PDB entry 8DT3 | electron microscopy, 3.30 A resolution | chains C and H of the 3 polymer chains in the assembly

[Chain C]
Molecule: Spike glycoprotein
Source organism: Severe acute respiratory syndrome coronavirus 2
Reference sequence: P0DTC2 (SPIKE_SARS2); residue numbers follow UniProt; this construct covers 1-1273
Chain sequence (1281 residues; numbered 1 to 1281; the number before each row is that of its first residue):
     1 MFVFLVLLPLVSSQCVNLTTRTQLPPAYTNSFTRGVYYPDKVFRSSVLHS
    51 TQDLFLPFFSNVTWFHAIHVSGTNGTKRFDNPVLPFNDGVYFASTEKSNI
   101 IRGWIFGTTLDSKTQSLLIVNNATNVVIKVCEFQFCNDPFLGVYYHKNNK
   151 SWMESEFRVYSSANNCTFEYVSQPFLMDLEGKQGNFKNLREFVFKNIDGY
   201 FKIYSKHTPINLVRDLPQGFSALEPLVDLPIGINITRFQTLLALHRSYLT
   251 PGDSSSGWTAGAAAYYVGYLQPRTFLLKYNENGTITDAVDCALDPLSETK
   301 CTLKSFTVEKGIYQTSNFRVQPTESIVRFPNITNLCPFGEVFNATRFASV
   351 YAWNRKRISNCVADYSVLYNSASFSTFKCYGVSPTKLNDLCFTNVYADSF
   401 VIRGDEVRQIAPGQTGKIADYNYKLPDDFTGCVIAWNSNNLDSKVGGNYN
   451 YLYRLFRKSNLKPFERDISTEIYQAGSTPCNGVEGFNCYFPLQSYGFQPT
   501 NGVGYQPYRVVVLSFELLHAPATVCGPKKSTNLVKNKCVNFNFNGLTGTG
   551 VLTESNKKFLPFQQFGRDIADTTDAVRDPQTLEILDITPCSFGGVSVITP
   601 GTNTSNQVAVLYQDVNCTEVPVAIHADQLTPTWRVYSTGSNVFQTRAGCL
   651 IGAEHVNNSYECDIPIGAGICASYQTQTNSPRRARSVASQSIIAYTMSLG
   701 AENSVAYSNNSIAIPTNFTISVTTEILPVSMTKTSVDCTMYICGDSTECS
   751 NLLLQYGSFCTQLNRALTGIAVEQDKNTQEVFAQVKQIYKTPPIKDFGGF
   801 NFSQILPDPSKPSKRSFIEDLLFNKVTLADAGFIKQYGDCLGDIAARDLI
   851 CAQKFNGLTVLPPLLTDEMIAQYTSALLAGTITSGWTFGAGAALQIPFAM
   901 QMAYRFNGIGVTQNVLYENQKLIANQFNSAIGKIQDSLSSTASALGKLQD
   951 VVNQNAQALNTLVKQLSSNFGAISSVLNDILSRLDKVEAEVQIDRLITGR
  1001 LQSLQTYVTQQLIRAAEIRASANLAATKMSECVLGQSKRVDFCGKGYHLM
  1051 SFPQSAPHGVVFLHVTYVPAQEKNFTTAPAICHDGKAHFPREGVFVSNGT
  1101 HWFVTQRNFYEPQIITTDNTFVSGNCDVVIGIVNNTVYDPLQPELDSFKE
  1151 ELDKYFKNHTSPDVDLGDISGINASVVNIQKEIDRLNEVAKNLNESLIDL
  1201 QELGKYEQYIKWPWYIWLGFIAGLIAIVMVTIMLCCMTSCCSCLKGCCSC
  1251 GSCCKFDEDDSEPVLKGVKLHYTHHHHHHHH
Disordered / not traced: 1-332, 475-479, 591-1281
Sequence notes: expression tag (1274-1281)
Swiss-Prot annotation at these positions:
  - region: Asn-280 to Cys-301 (Putative superantigen), Arg-403 to Asp-405 (Integrin-binding motif), Asn-448 to Phe-456 (Immunodominant HLA epitope recognized by the CD8+), Pro-681 to Ala-684 (Putative superantigen), Ser-816 to Tyr-837 (Fusion peptide 1), Lys-835 to Phe-855 (Fusion peptide 2), Asp-1163 to Glu-1202 (Heptad repeat 2)
  - motif: Met-1237 to Cys-1241 (Binding to host endocytosis trafficking protein SNX27), Asp-1257 to Glu-1262 (Diacidic ER export motif (host COPII)), Ser-1261 to Gly-1267 (Binding to host plasma membrane localising/FERM domain proteins), Lys-1269 to Thr-1273 (KxHxx, ER retrieval signal (COPI))
  - site (Cleavage): Arg-685, Ser-686, Arg-815, Ser-816
  - lipidation (S-palmitoyl cysteine): Cys-1235, Cys-1236, Cys-1240, Cys-1241, Cys-1243, Cys-1247, Cys-1248, Cys-1250, Cys-1253, Cys-1254
  - glycosylation: Asn-17 (N-linked (GlcNAc...) (complex) asparagine), Asn-61 (N-linked (GlcNAc...) (hybrid) asparagine), Asn-74 (N-linked (GlcNAc...) (complex) asparagine), Asn-122 (N-linked (GlcNAc...) (hybrid) asparagine), Asn-149 (N-linked (GlcNAc...) (complex) asparagine), Asn-165 (N-linked (GlcNAc...) (complex) asparagine), Asn-234 (N-linked (GlcNAc...) (high mannose) asparagine), Asn-282 (N-linked (GlcNAc...) (complex) asparagine), Thr-323 (O-linked (GalNAc) threonine), Ser-325 (O-linked (HexNAc...) serine), Asn-331 (N-linked (GlcNAc...) (complex) asparagine), Asn-343 (N-linked (GlcNAc...) (complex) asparagine), Asn-603 (N-linked (GlcNAc...) (hybrid) asparagine), Asn-616 (N-linked (GlcNAc...) (complex) asparagine), Asn-657 (N-linked (GlcNAc...) (complex) asparagine), Thr-676 (O-linked (GlcNAc...) threonine), Thr-678 (O-linked (GlcNAc...) threonine), Asn-709 (N-linked (GlcNAc...) (high mannose) asparagine), Asn-717 (N-linked (GlcNAc...) (hybrid) asparagine), Asn-801 (N-linked (GlcNAc...) (hybrid) asparagine) and 6 more in UniProt
Disulfides: Cys-336/Cys-361, Cys-379/Cys-432, Cys-391/Cys-525, Cys-480/Cys-488
Glycans and other covalent adducts: glycan linked to Asn-343
From the paper describing this entry:
  - post-translational modification sites: Asn-343

[Chain H]
Molecule: Heavy chain Fab of SW186
Source organism: Mus musculus
Notes: antibody fragment or engineered binder
Chain sequence (232 residues; each row starts with the number of its first residue):
     1 QVQLQQSGAELVKPGASVKISCKASGVAFSSYWMNWVKQRPGKGLEWIGQ
    51 IYPGDGDTNYNGKFKGKATLTADKSSSTAYMQLSSLSSEDSAVYFCARGF
   101 IATVEETMDYWGQGTSVTVSSASTKGPSVFPLAPSSKSTSGGTAALGCLV
   151 KDYFPEPVTVSWNSGALTSGVHTFPAVLQSSGLYSLSSVVTVPSSSLGTQ
   201 TYICNVNHKPSNTKVDKKVEPKSCDKTHTCAA
Disordered / not traced: 124-232
Disulfides: Cys-22/Cys-96
From the paper describing this entry:
  - mutagenesis - D109A: abolished binding to spike protein

[Chain C / chain H interface]
Residue-residue contacts (26; chain C residue first):
  Phe-342(C) / Thr-103(H)
  Asn-343(C) / Phe-100(H)
  Asn-343(C) / Ile-101(H)
  Asn-343(C) / Thr-103(H)
  Thr-345(C) / Ser-31(H)  hydrogen bond (side chain-backbone)
  Thr-345(C) / Tyr-32(H)
  Thr-345(C) / Trp-33(H)
  Thr-345(C) / Tyr-52(H)  hydrogen bond
  Thr-345(C) / Gly-99(H)
  Thr-345(C) / Ile-101(H)
  Arg-346(C) / Trp-33(H)
  Arg-346(C) / Tyr-52(H)
  Arg-346(C) / Asp-55(H)  salt bridge
  Arg-346(C) / Asp-57(H)  salt bridge
  Ala-372(C) / Thr-103(H)
  Ala-372(C) / Val-104(H)
  Trp-436(C) / Thr-103(H)  hydrogen bond (side chain-backbone)
  Asn-440(C) / Val-104(H)  hydrogen bond (side chain-backbone)
  Asn-440(C) / Glu-105(H)
  Leu-441(C) / Ile-101(H)  hydrophobic
  Leu-441(C) / Val-104(H)
  Leu-441(C) / Glu-105(H)
  Leu-441(C) / Glu-106(H)
  Lys-444(C) / Asp-57(H)  salt bridge
  Lys-444(C) / Asn-59(H)
  Asn-450(C) / Asp-57(H)
Interface residues without a listed pair, chain C (13 interface residues in all): Ala-344, Tyr-449, Arg-509
The authors on this interface:
  - epitope / paratope residues, chain C: Asn-343(C), Thr-345(C), Arg-346(C), Ala-372(C), Asn-440(C), Leu-441(C), Lys-444(C), Tyr-449(C)
  - epitope / paratope residues, chain H: Tyr-52(H), Asp-55(H), Asp-57(H), Ile-101(H), Thr-103(H), Val-104(H)

[Summary]
Chain C and chain H form an interface of 13 and 14 residues respectively, with 4 hydrogen bonds and 3 salt
bridges. Among the polar pairs are Arg-346(C)/Asp-55(H), Arg-346(C)/Asp-57(H) and Lys-444(C)/Asp-57(H). From
the paper: D109A of chain H abolishes binding to spike protein; epitope/paratope residues Asn-343(C),
Thr-345(C) and Tyr-52(H) among others.
Chain C is Spike glycoprotein (Severe acute respiratory syndrome coronavirus 2) and chain H is Heavy chain Fab
of SW186 (Mus musculus); the structure, Cryo-EM structure of spike binding to Fab of neutralizing antibody
(locally refined), was determined by electron microscopy.
